PDB entry 3F69 | X-ray diffraction, 2.80 A resolution | chains A and B

[Chain A (and B)]
Name: Serine/threonine-protein kinase pknB
From: Mycobacterium tuberculosis
Notes: EC 2.7.11.1; fragment: PknB mutant kinase domain; chain B of this document is another copy of the same molecule, construct and numbering; everything in this record applies to it too
Reference sequence: P0A5S4 (PKNB_MYCTU); residue numbers follow UniProt; this construct covers 1-308
Amino-acid sequence (311 residues; row label = number of the first residue in the row; numbers below 1 keep their minus sign (Gly-2 is residue -2)):
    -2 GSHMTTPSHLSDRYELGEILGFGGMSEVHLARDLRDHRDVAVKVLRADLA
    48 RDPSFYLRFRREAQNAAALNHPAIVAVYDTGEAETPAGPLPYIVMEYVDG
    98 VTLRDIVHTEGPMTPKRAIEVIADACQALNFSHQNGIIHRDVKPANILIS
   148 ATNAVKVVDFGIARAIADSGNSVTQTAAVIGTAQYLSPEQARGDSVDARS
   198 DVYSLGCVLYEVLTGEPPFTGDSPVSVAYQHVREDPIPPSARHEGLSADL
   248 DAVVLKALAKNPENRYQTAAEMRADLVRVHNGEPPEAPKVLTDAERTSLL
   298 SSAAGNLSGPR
Disordered / not traced: -2 to 2, 164-178, 288-308 (chain B: -2 to 1, 174-176, 288-308)
Modified positions: Thr171 (phosphothreonine; TPO)
Construct notes: expression tag (-2 to 0); engineered mutation Asp33 (Leu in P0A5S4), Leu145 (Met in P0A5S4), Val155 (Met in P0A5S4)
Small-molecule neighbours: kt5720 (XDR; hexyl (5S,6R,8R)-6-hydroxy-5-methyl-13-oxo-5,6,7,8-tetrahydro-13H-5,8-epoxy-4b,8a,14-triazadibenzo[b,h]cycloocta[1,2,3,4-jkl]c yclopenta[e]-as-indacene-6-carboxylate): Leu17, Gly18, Phe19, Val25, Ala38, Lys40, Val72, Met92, Glu93, Tyr94, Val95, Gly97, Val98, Thr99, Ala142, Asn143, Leu145, Val155, Asp156

[Chain A / chain B interface]
Pairs across the interface (30):
  Phe19(A) with Asp49(B); Pro50(B)
  Arg43(A) with Asp45(B)
  Asp45(A) with Asp45(B)
  Thr179(A) with Ile177(B)
  Glu213(A) with Thr171(B)
  Thr217(A) with Thr171(B)
  Gly218(A) with Gln172(B)
  Asp219(A) with Arg137(B); Arg161(B), salt bridge; Thr171(B); Gln172(B), hydrogen bond (side chain-backbone); Val193(B)
  Pro221(A) with Ile177(B), hydrophobic
  Val222(A) with Ala180(B), hydrophobic; Pro221(B), hydrophobic
  Ser223(A) with Gln187(B), hydrogen bond (side chain-backbone); Ala188(B), hydrogen bond (side chain-backbone); Gly190(B)
  Ala225(A) with Val222(B), hydrophobic
  Tyr226(A) with Ala188(B); Val222(B); Ala225(B), hydrophobic; Tyr226(B), hydrophobic; Val229(B)
  Gln227(A) with Ala188(B); Arg189(B), hydrogen bond (side chain-backbone); Gly190(B)
  Arg230(A) with Tyr226(B)
  Glu231(A) with Arg189(B)
Also at the interface, not in a pair above, chain A (18 interface residues in all): Ala180, Ala188
Also at the interface, not in a pair above, chain B (23 interface residues in all): Leu46, Arg48, Thr173, Gly178

[In short]
Chain A and chain B form an interface of 18 and 23 residues respectively, with 4 hydrogen bonds and 1 salt
bridge. Polar contacts include Asp219(A)-Arg161(B), Asp219(A)-Gln172(B) and Ser223(A)-Gln187(B). Ligands of
chain A: kt5720.
Chain A and chain B are both Serine/threonine-protein kinase pknB (Mycobacterium tuberculosis); the structure,
Crystal structure of the Mycobacterium tuberculosis PknB mutant kinase domain in complex with KT5720, was
determined by X-ray diffraction, deposited together with 3F61.
